PDB entry 2WNQ | X-ray diffraction, 1.80 A resolution | chains A and D of the 4 polymer chains in the assembly

Chain A (and D):
Protein: N-acetylneuraminate lyase
Source organism: Escherichia coli
Notes: EC 4.1.3.3; chain D of this document is another copy of the same molecule, construct and numbering; everything in this record applies to it too
Reference sequence: P0A6L4 (NANA_ECOLI); numbering as in UniProt (aligned over 2-297)
Amino-acid sequence (304 residues; numbered -6 to 297; the number before each row is that of its first residue; numbers below 1 keep their minus sign (Met-6 is residue -6)):
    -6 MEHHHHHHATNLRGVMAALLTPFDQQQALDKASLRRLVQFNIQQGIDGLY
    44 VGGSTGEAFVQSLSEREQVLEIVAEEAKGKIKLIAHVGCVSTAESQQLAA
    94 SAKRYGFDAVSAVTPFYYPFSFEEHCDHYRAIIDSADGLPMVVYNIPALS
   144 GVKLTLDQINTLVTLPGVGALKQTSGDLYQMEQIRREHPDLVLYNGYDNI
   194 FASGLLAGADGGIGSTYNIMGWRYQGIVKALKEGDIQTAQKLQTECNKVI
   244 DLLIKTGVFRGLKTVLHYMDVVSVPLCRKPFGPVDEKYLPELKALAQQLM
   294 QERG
Unresolved in the structure: -6 to -2 (chain D: -6 to -2, 296-297)
Construct notes: expression tag (-6 to 1); engineered mutation Asn192 (Glu in P0A6L4)
Curated features (UniProtKB/Swiss-Prot):
  - active site: Tyr137 (Proton donor), Lys165 (Schiff-base intermediate with substrate)
  - binding site (aceneuramate): Ser47, Thr48, Thr167, Gly189, Asp191, Ser208
  - binding site (pyruvate): Ser47, Thr48
  - binding site (aldehydo-N-acetyl-D-mannosamine): Thr167, Gly189, Asp191, Ser208
  - site (Required to correctly position the proton donor): Ser47, Tyr110
  - mutagenesis: Ser47 (S47A: 21-fold decrease in catalytic efficiency for the cleavage of Neu5Ac; S47C: 40-fold decrease in catalytic efficiency for the cleavage of Neu5Ac ...), Thr48 (T48A/S: Slight increase in catalytic efficiency for the cleavage of Neu5Ac), Tyr110 (Y110A: 40-fold decrease in catalytic efficiency for the cleavage of Neu5Ac; Y110F: No significant change in kinetic parameters for the cleavage of Neu5Ac), Tyr137 (Y137A: Loss of Neu5Ac cleavage activity. Is still able to form a Schiff base with the substrate; Y137F: Retains very low Neu5Ac cleavage activity), Leu142 (L142R: Changes substrate preference. Maintains much of its original N-acetylneuraminate lyase activity, but shows a 19-fold increase in condensation of L-aspartate beta-semialdehyde (L-ASA) and ...), Thr167 (T167A: 4-fold decrease in catalytic efficiency for the cleavage of Neu5Ac; T167S: No significant change in kinetic parameters for the cleavage of Neu5Ac), Phe252 (F252A/Y: No significant change in kinetic parameters for the cleavage of Neu5Ac)
What the authors report for this chain:
  - conformationally variable residues (side-chain flip): Asn192
  - mutagenesis - E192N: increased catalytic activity on DPAH

Chain A / chain D interface:
Residue-residue contacts - 54 pairs, chain A then chain D:
  Ser47(A) with Tyr110(D), hydrogen bond; Tyr111(D), hydrogen bond (backbone-side chain)
  Glu50(A) with Tyr111(D)
  Ala51(A) with Tyr111(D)
  Phe52(A) with Val83(D); Tyr110(D); Tyr111(D)
  Val53(A) with Val83(D), hydrophobic; Ser84(D)
  Val83(A) with Phe52(D); Val53(D), hydrophobic; Pro273(D)
  Ser84(A) with Val53(D); Lys272(D)
  Thr85(A) with Lys272(D), hydrogen bond (backbone-backbone); Pro273(D)
  Phe109(A) with Phe109(D), hydrophobic; Tyr110(D), hydrophobic
  Tyr110(A) with Ser47(D), hydrogen bond; Phe52(D), hydrophobic; Val106(D); Phe109(D), hydrophobic; Ile139(D); Leu142(D)
  Tyr111(A) with Ser47(D), hydrogen bond (side chain-backbone); Glu50(D); Ala51(D); Phe52(D); Phe252(D), hydrophobic; Phe274(D), hydrophobic
  Pro112(A) with Leu142(D)
  Phe113(A) with Pro273(D), hydrophobic; Phe274(D), hydrophobic
  Glu117(A) with Arg253(D), salt bridge; Pro273(D); Phe274(D); Gly275(D), hydrogen bond (side chain-backbone)
  His121(A) with Pro273(D)
  Ile139(A) with Tyr110(D)
  Leu142(A) with Tyr110(D)
  Phe252(A) with Tyr111(D), hydrophobic
  Arg253(A) with Glu117(D), salt bridge
  Lys272(A) with Ser84(D); Thr85(D), hydrogen bond (backbone-backbone)
  Pro273(A) with Val83(D); Thr85(D); Pro108(D), hydrophobic; Phe113(D); Glu117(D); His121(D)
  Phe274(A) with Tyr111(D), hydrophobic; Phe113(D); Glu117(D)
  Gly275(A) with Glu117(D), hydrogen bond (backbone-side chain)
Interface residues without a listed pair, chain A (31 interface residues in all): Gly46, Gln54, Ser55, Glu87, Val106, Pro108, Tyr137, Ser143
Interface residues without a listed pair, chain D (30 interface residues in all): Gly46, Gln54, Ser55, Glu87, Pro112, Ser143

In short:
31 residues of chain A and 30 residues of chain D are in contact, with 8 hydrogen bonds and 2 salt bridges.
Polar contacts include Glu117(A)-Arg253(D), Ser47(A)-Tyr110(D) and Ser47(A)-Tyr111(D). The paper reports that
E192N of chain A increases catalytic activity on DPAH; conformational variability at Asn192(A).
Chain A and chain D are both N-acetylneuraminate lyase (Escherichia coli); the structure, Structure of the
E192N mutant of E. coli N-acetylneuraminic acid lyase in space group P21, was determined by X-ray diffraction,
deposited together with 2WNN, 2WNZ, 2WO5 and 2WPB.
